PDB entry 5KK5 | X-ray diffraction, 3.29 A resolution | chains A and B of the 4 polymer chains in the assembly

# Chain A
Name: CRISPR-associated endonuclease Cpf1
From: Acidaminococcus sp. (strain BV3L6)
Notes: EC 3.1.-.-
UniProtKB: U2UMQ6 (CPF1_ACISB); residue numbers follow UniProt; this construct covers 1-1307
Chain sequence (1308 residues; numbered 0 to 1307; the number before each row is that of its first residue; numbering starts at 0):
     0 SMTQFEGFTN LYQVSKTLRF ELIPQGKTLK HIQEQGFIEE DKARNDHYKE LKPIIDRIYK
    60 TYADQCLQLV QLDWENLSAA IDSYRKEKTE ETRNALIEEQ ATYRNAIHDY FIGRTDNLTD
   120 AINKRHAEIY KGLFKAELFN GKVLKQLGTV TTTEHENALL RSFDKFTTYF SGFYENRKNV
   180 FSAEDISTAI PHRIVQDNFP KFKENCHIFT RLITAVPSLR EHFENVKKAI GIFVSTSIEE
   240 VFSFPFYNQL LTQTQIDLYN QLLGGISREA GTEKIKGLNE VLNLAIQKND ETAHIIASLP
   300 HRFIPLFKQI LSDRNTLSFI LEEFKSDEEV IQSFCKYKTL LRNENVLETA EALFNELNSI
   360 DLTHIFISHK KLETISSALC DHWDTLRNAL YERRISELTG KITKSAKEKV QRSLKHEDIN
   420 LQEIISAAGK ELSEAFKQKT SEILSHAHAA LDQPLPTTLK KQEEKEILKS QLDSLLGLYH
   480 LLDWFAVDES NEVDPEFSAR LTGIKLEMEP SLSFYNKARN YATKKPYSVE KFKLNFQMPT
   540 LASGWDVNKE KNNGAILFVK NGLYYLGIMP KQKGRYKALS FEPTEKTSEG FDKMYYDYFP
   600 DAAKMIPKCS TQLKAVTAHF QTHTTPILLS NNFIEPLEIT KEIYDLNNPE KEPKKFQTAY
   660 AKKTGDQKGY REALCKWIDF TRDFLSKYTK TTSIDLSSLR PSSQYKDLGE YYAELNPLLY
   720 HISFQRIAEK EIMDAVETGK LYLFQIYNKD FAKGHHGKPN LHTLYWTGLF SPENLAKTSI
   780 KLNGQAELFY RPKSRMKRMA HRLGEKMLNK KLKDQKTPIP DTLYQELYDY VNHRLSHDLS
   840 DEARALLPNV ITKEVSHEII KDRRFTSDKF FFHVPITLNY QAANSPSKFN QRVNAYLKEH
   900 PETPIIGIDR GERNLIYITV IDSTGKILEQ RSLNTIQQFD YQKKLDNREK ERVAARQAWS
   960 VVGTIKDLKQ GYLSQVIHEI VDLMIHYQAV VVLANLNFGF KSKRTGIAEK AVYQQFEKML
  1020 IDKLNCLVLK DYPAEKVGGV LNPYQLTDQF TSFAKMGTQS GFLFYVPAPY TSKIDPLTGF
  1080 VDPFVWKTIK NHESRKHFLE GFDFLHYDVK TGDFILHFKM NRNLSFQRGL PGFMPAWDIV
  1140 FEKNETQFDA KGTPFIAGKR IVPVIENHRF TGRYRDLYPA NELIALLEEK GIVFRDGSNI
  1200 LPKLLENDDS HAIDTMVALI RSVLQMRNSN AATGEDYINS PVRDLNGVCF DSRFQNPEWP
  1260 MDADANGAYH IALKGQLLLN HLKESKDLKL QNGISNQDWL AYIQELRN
Unresolved in the structure: 0-4, 148-150, 572-577, 794-857, 996-1007, 1136-1140, 1161-1172
Differences from the reference sequence: expression tag (0); engineered mutation Ala993 (Glu in U2UMQ6)
From the paper describing this entry:
  - binding site for the 33-nt DNA strand: Trp382, Lys607
  - binding site for the 8-nt DNA strand: Lys607
  - specificity-determining residues: Lys607
  - binding site for the 45-nt RNA strand (chain B): Trp382, Lys860
  - mutagenesis - E993A: abolished catalytic activity (citing earlier work)

# Chain B
Molecule: 45-nt RNA strand
Sequence (45 nucleotides; row label = number of the first residue in the row; numbers below 1 keep their minus sign (U-20 is residue -20)):
   -20 UAAUUUCUAC UCUUGUAGAU GAGAAGUCAU UUAAUAAGGC CACUC
Unresolved in the structure: -20, 21-24

# Interface between chain A and chain B
Contacting residue pairs (111; chain A residue first):
  Ser14(A) with G0(B), hydrogen bond to the base
  Lys15(A) with G0(B), salt bridge to the phosphate
  Thr16(A) with G0(B), hydrogen bond to the base; A1(B), sugar contact
  Arg18(A) with U-16(B), hydrogen bond to the base; U-1(B), hydrogen bond to the sugar; A1(B), salt bridge to the phosphate
  Phe19(A) with U-16(B), sugar contact
  Tyr47(A) with A3(B), hydrogen bond to the phosphate; A4(B), hydrogen bond to the phosphate
  Lys51(A) with A4(B), salt bridge to the phosphate
  Asp55(A) with G5(B), phosphate contact
  Asn175(A) with A3(B), hydrogen bond to the sugar; A4(B), hydrogen bond to the sugar
  Arg176(A) with A4(B), hydrogen bond to the sugar; G5(B), salt bridge to the phosphate
  Arg192(A) with U6(B), hydrogen bond to the sugar; C7(B), salt bridge to the phosphate
  Ala269(A) with U14(B), sugar contact
  Gly270(A) with U14(B), hydrogen bond to the sugar; A15(B), phosphate contact
  Thr271(A) with A15(B), sugar contact
  Glu272(A) with A15(B), sugar contact; A16(B), sugar contact
  Lys273(A) with A15(B), hydrogen bond to the sugar
  Lys275(A) with A16(B), hydrogen bond to the sugar
  Leu283(A) with A16(B), sugar contact
  Gln286(A) with G17(B), hydrogen bond to the sugar; G18(B), sugar contact
  Phe306(A) with C7(B), phosphate contact; A8(B), phosphate contact
  Lys307(A) with U6(B), salt bridge to the phosphate; C7(B), hydrogen bond to the phosphate
  Gln308(A) with U6(B), phosphate contact
  Ile309(A) with G5(B), sugar contact; U6(B), sugar contact
  Leu310(A) with G5(B), sugar contact; U6(B), hydrogen bond to the phosphate
  Arg313(A) with C7(B), salt bridge to the phosphate
  Lys369(A) with A16(B), salt bridge to the phosphate
  Glu372(A) with C19(B), base contact
  Trp382(A) with C19(B), base contact; C20(B), phosphate contact
  Lys414(A) with G18(B), salt bridge to the phosphate; C19(B), salt bridge to the phosphate
  His479(A) with U14(B), salt bridge to the phosphate
  Leu511(A) with A13(B), phosphate contact; U14(B), sugar contact
  Tyr514(A) with A12(B), sugar contact; A13(B), sugar contact
  Asn515(A) with A13(B), hydrogen bond to the sugar
  Arg518(A) with A12(B), hydrogen bond to the sugar; A13(B), sugar contact
  Asn747(A) with U-16(B), phosphate contact
  Lys748(A) with U-17(B), hydrogen bond to the base; U-16(B), hydrogen bond to the phosphate; U-5(B), base contact
  Lys752(A) with G-6(B), phosphate contact
  Gly753(A) with G-6(B), phosphate contact
  His754(A) with G-6(B), phosphate contact; U-5(B), salt bridge to the phosphate
  His755(A) with U-5(B), phosphate contact
  Gly756(A) with U-5(B), hydrogen bond to the phosphate; A-4(B), phosphate contact
  Lys757(A) with A-4(B), hydrogen bond to the phosphate; G-3(B), salt bridge to the phosphate
  Asn759(A) with U-16(B), base contact; U-15(B), base contact; A-2(B), base contact; U-1(B), base contact
  Leu760(A) with A-2(B), phosphate contact; U-1(B), hydrogen bond to the base
  His761(A) with U-1(B), hydrogen bond to the base; G0(B), phosphate contact
  Glu786(A) with G2(B), sugar contact
  Phe788(A) with G2(B), sugar contact
  Arg790(A) with U-15(B), salt bridge to the phosphate
  Ile858(A) with A-19(B), sugar contact; A-18(B), sugar contact
  Ile859(A) with A-18(B), sugar contact
  Lys860(A) with A-19(B), phosphate contact; A-18(B), phosphate contact
  Arg863(A) with U-17(B), salt bridge to the phosphate; U-15(B), phosphate contact; C-14(B), salt bridge to the phosphate
  Phe864(A) with C-14(B), phosphate contact
  Lys868(A) with U-15(B), salt bridge to the phosphate
  Phe870(A) with U-16(B), phosphate contact; U-15(B), phosphate contact
  His872(A) with A1(B), hydrogen bond to the sugar
  Pro874(A) with G0(B), base contact
  Gln936(A) with A-12(B), sugar contact
  Phe938(A) with A-12(B), sugar contact
  Tyr940(A) with U-13(B), hydrogen bond to the sugar; A-12(B), hydrogen bond to the sugar
  Arg955(A) with U10(B), hydrogen bond to the sugar; U11(B), sugar contact
  Gln956(A) with A12(B), phosphate contact
  Asp966(A) with C-14(B), hydrogen bond to the sugar; U-13(B), sugar contact
  Leu967(A) with U-13(B), sugar contact
  Gly970(A) with U-13(B), sugar contact
  Tyr971(A) with U-13(B), sugar contact
  Ser973(A) with G-3(B), hydrogen bond to the base; A-2(B), sugar contact
  Gln974(A) with G-3(B), sugar contact
  His977(A) with G-3(B), hydrogen bond to the phosphate; A-2(B), salt bridge to the phosphate
  Lys1022(A) with A-2(B), phosphate contact; U-1(B), salt bridge to the phosphate
  Lys1029(A) with G-3(B), salt bridge to the phosphate
Other interface residues (no listed pair), chain A (83 interface residues in all): Glu20, Phe172, Thr187, Glu279, Ser311, Asp383, Leu475, Asp482, Tyr746, Lys943, Val952, Gln969
Other interface residues (no listed pair), chain B (36 interface residues in all): C-11, U-8

# Overview
83 residues of chain A and 36 residues of chain B are in contact, with 31 hydrogen bonds and 20 salt bridges.
Polar pairs include Ser14(A)-G0(B), Thr16(A)-G0(B) and Arg18(A)-U-16(B). From the paper: a binding site for
the 33-nt DNA strand at Trp382(A) and Lys607(A); E993A of chain A abolishes catalytic activity.
Here chain A is CRISPR-associated endonuclease Cpf1 (Acidaminococcus sp. (strain BV3L6)) and chain B is a
45-nt RNA strand. Entry 5KK5 (AsCpf1(E993A)-crRNA-DNA ternary complex) was determined by X-ray diffraction.
